6LAF - chains A and B; structure by X-ray diffraction, 3.00 A resolution.

Chain A (and B):
Name: Amuc_1100
From: Akkermansia muciniphila (strain ATCC BAA-835 / Muc)
Notes: chain B of this document is another copy of the same molecule, construct and numbering; everything in this record applies to it too
UniProtKB: B2UR41 (B2UR41_AKKM8); numbering as in UniProt (aligned over 81-317)
Sequence (246 residues; row label = number of the first residue in the row):
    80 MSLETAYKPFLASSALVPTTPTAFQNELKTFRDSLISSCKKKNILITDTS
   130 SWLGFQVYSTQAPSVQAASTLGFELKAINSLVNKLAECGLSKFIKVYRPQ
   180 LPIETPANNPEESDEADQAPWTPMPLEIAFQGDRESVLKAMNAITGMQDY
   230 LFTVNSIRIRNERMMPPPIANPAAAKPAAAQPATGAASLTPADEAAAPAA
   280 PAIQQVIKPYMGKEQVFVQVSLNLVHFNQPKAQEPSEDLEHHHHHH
Unresolved in the structure: 80, 187-196, 246-292, 309-325 (chain B: 80, 186-196, 250-281, 311-325)
Sequence notes: expression tag (80, 318-325)

Chain A / chain B interface:
Pairs across the interface (35; chain A residue first):
  Ala85(A) with Ile248(B), hydrophobic; Ala249(B), hydrogen bond (backbone-backbone)
  Tyr86(A) with Pro245(B); Pro246(B), hydrogen bond (side chain-backbone); Pro247(B)
  Phe89(A) with Ala249(B), hydrophobic
  Leu217(A) with Val285(B), hydrophobic
  Met220(A) with Val285(B), hydrophobic; Tyr289(B), hydrogen bond (backbone-side chain)
  Asn221(A) with Val285(B)
  Ile223(A) with Tyr289(B)
  Thr224(A) with Pro288(B); Tyr289(B)
  Leu230(A) with Pro246(B), hydrophobic
  Thr232(A) with Pro246(B)
  Val233(A) with Asn240(B), hydrogen bond (backbone-side chain); Tyr289(B), hydrophobic
  Asn234(A) with Arg239(B); Asn240(B), hydrogen bond (backbone-backbone)
  Ser235(A) with Ile238(B)
  Ile236(A) with Ile236(B); Arg237(B); Ile238(B), hydrogen bond (backbone-backbone); Tyr289(B), hydrophobic
  Arg237(A) with Ile236(B); Arg237(B)
  Ile238(A) with Ser235(B); Ile236(B), hydrogen bond (backbone-backbone)
  Asn240(A) with Val233(B), hydrogen bond (side chain-backbone); Asn234(B)
  Met243(A) with Asn234(B)
  Met244(A) with Thr232(B), hydrogen bond (backbone-side chain); Asn234(B), hydrogen bond (backbone-side chain); Asn302(B)
  Pro245(A) with Val304(B), hydrophobic
Also at the interface, not in a pair above, chain A (24 interface residues in all): Pro88, Ala219, Arg239, Val299
Also at the interface, not in a pair above, chain B (20 interface residues in all): Ile286

Summary:
24 residues of chain A and 20 residues of chain B are in contact; the contacts include 10 hydrogen bonds.
Among the polar pairs are Tyr86(A)-Pro246(B), Met220(A)-Tyr289(B) and Val233(A)-Asn240(B).
Both chains are Amuc_1100 (Akkermansia muciniphila (strain ATCC BAA-835 / Muc)). Entry 6LAF (Crystal structure
of the core domain of Amuc_1100 from Akkermansia muciniphila) was determined by X-ray diffraction, deposited
together with 6LAD.
